8D4A - chains A and D of the 5 polymer chains in the assembly; structure by electron microscopy, 2.74 A resolution.

[Chain A]
Name: OrfB_Zn_ribbon domain-containing protein
From: Sulfuricurvum sp. PC08-66
Reference sequence: A0A0C2W1L1 (A0A0C2W1L1_9PROT); residue numbers follow UniProt; this construct covers 1-1232
Sequence (1232 residues; row label = number of the first residue in the row):
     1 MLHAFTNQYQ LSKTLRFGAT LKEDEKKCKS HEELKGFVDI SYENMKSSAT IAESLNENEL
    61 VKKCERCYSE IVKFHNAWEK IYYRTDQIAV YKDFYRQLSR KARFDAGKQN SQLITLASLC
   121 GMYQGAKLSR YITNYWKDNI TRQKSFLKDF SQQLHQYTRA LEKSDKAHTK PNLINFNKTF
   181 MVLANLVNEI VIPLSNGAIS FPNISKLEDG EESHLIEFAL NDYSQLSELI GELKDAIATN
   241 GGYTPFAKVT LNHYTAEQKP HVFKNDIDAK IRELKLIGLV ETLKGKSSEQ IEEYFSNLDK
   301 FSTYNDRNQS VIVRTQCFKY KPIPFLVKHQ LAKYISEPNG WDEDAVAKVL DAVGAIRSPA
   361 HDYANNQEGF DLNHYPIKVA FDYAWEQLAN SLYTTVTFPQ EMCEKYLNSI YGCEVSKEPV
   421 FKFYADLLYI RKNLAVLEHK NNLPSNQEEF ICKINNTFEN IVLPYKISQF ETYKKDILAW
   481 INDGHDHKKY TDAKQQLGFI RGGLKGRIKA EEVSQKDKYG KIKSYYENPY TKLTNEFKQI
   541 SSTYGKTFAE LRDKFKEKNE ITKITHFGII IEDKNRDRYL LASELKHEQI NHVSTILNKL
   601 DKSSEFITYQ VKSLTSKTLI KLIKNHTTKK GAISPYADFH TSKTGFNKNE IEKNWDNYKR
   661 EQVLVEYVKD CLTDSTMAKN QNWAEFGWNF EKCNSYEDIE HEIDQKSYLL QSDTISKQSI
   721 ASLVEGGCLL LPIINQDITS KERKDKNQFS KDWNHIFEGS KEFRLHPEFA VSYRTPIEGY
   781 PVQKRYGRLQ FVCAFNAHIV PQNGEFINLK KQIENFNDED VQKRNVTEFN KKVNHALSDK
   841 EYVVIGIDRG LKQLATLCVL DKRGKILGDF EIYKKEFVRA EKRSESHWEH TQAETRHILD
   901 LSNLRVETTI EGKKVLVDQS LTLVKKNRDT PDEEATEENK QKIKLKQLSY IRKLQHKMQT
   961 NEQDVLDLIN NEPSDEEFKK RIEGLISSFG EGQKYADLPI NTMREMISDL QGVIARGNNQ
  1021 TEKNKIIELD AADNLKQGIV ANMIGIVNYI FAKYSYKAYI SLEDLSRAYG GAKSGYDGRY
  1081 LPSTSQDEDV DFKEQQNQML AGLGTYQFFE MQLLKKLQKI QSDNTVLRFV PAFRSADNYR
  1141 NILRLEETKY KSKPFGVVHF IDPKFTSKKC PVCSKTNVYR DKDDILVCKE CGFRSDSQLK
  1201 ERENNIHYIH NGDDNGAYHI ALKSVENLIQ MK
Unresolved in the structure: 51-56, 509-527
Metal / ion sites: Mg2+ site 1: Asp848, Glu1063; Mg2+ site 2: Asp848, Asp1213 (shared with DT8(D) of chain D); Zn2+: Cys1170, Cys1173, Cys1188, Cys1191
Reported in the primary citation:
  - catalytic residues: Asp848, Glu1063, Asp1213
  - binding site for the 11-nt DNA strand: Tyr465, Tyr1080
  - binding site for the 11-nt DNA strand (chain D): Tyr1069, Phe1092
  - mutagenesis - Y465A, Y1080A: decreased catalytic activity on dsDNA
  - mutagenesis - Y465A, Y1080A: unchanged catalytic activity on ssRNA
  - mutagenesis - Y465A, Y1080A: unchanged catalytic activity on ssDNA
  - mutagenesis - Y1069A, F1092A: abolished catalytic activity on ssRNase
  - mutagenesis - Y1069A, F1092A: abolished catalytic activity on dsDNase
  - mutagenesis - Y1069A: unchanged catalytic activity on ssDNase
  - mutagenesis - F1092A: abolished catalytic activity on ssDNase
  - mutagenesis - Y465A: decreased catalytic activity on supercoiled plasmid

[Chain D]
Molecule: 11-nt DNA strand
Sequence (11 nucleotides; numbered 1 to 11; the number before each row is that of its first residue):
     1 TTTTTTTTTT T
Metal / ion sites: Mg2+: DT8 (shared with Asp848(A), Asp1213(A) of chain A)

[How chain A and chain D interact]
Contacting residue pairs (33):
  Asp848(A) - DT8(D)  phosphate contact
  Arg849(A) - DT8(D)  sugar contact
  Gly850(A) - DT8(D)  phosphate contact
  Gly850(A) - DT9(D)  phosphate contact
  Leu851(A) - DT8(D)  phosphate contact
  Leu851(A) - DT9(D)  hydrogen bond to the phosphate
  Lys852(A) - DT9(D)  hydrogen bond to the phosphate
  Lys852(A) - DT10(D)  salt bridge to the phosphate
  Gly990(A) - DT9(D)  sugar contact
  Glu991(A) - DT9(D)  phosphate contact
  Glu991(A) - DT10(D)  sugar contact
  Gly992(A) - DT9(D)  phosphate contact
  Gly992(A) - DT10(D)  hydrogen bond to the phosphate
  Gln993(A) - DT11(D)  phosphate contact
  Lys994(A) - DT11(D)  hydrogen bond to the phosphate
  Glu1063(A) - DT7(D)  phosphate contact
  Leu1065(A) - DT7(D)  base contact
  Arg1067(A) - DT7(D)  hydrogen bond to the base
  Ala1068(A) - DT7(D)  base contact
  Tyr1069(A) - DT6(D)  stacking on the base
  Tyr1069(A) - DT7(D)  stacking on the base
  Phe1092(A) - DT7(D)  stacking on the base
  Phe1092(A) - DT8(D)  sugar contact
  Gln1096(A) - DT8(D)  sugar contact
  Tyr1106(A) - DT8(D)  sugar contact
  Pro1163(A) - DT7(D)  phosphate contact
  Lys1164(A) - DT6(D)  base contact
  Phe1165(A) - DT6(D)  hydrogen bond to the phosphate
  Phe1165(A) - DT7(D)  hydrogen bond to the phosphate
  Thr1166(A) - DT7(D)  hydrogen bond to the phosphate
  Ser1167(A) - DT7(D)  hydrogen bond to the phosphate
  Ser1167(A) - DT8(D)  hydrogen bond to the phosphate
  Lys1168(A) - DT7(D)  hydrogen bond to the phosphate
Also at the interface, not in a pair above, chain A (28 interface residues in all): Gln853, Asp1064, Gly1070, Arg1180
Also at the interface, not in a pair above, chain D (7 interface residues in all): DT5

[Overview]
28 residues of chain A and 7 residues of chain D are in contact; the contacts include 11 hydrogen bonds, 1
salt bridge and 3 aromatic stacking contacts. Polar pairs include Arg1067(A)-DT7(D), Leu851(A)-DT9(D) and
Lys852(A)-DT9(D). From the paper: catalytic residues Asp848(A), Glu1063(A) and Asp1213(A); Y465A and Y1080A of
chain A reduce catalytic activity on dsDNA; 4 substitutions were tested in all.
Here chain A is OrfB_Zn_ribbon domain-containing protein (Sulfuricurvum sp. PC08-66) and chain D is an 11-nt
DNA strand. Entry 8D4A (Cas12a2 quaternary complex) was determined by electron microscopy, deposited together
with 8D49 and 8D4B.
